Entry 6TEM (electron microscopy, 3.90 A resolution); this record covers chains C and I of the 10 polymer chains in the assembly.

== Chain C ==
Molecule: Histone H2A
Organism: Xenopus laevis
Reference sequence: Q6AZJ8 (Q6AZJ8_XENLA); residues 1-129 here correspond to UniProt positions 2-130 (UniProt number = residue number + 1)
Amino-acid sequence (129 residues; each row starts with the number of its first residue):
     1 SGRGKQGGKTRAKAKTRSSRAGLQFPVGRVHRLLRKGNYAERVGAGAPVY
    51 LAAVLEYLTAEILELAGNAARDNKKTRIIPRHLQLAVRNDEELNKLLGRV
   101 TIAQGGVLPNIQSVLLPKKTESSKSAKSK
Not modelled in the structure: 1-13, 118-129

== Chain I ==
Molecule: Widom 601 DNA (145-MER, sense)
Organism: synthetic construct
Sequence (145 nucleotides; row label = number of the first residue in the row; numbers below 1 keep their minus sign (DT-72 is residue -72)):
   -72 TGGAGAATCCCGGTGCCGAGGCCGCTCAATTGGTCGTAGACAGCTCTAGC
   -22 ACCGCTTAAACGCACGTACGCGCTGTCCCCCGCGTTTTAACCGCCAAGGG
    28 GATTACTCCCTAGTCTCCAGGCACGTGTCAGATATATACATCCTG
Not modelled in the structure: -72 to -70, 61-72

== How chain C and chain I interact ==
Contacting residue pairs (11; chain C residue first):
  Ala14(C) with DT-42(I), phosphate contact
  Lys15(C) with DT-43(I), phosphate contact; DT-42(I), phosphate contact
  Arg17(C) with DT-43(I), salt bridge to the phosphate
  Arg20(C) with DT-42(I), salt bridge to the phosphate
  Gly28(C) with DT-43(I), phosphate contact
  Arg32(C) with DA-44(I), salt bridge to the phosphate
  Arg42(C) with DG-37(I), base contact; DA-35(I), sugar contact
  Arg77(C) with DA-54(I), hydrogen bond to the phosphate; DG-53(I), salt bridge to the phosphate
Other interface residues (no listed pair), chain C (11 interface residues in all): Thr16, Arg29, Lys74
Other interface residues (no listed pair), chain I (9 interface residues in all): DC-63, DA-45

== Overview ==
The interface between chain C and chain I involves 11 residues on one side and 9 on the other; the contacts
include 1 hydrogen bond and 4 salt bridges. Polar contacts include Arg77(C)-DA-54(I), Arg17(C)-DT-43(I) and
Arg20(C)-DT-42(I).
Here chain C is Histone H2A (Xenopus laevis) and chain I is Widom 601 DNA (145-MER, sense) (synthetic
construct). Entry 6TEM (CENP-A nucleosome core particle with 145 base pairs of the Widom 601 sequence by
cryo-EM) was determined by electron microscopy.
